Entry 8T8M (electron microscopy, 3.00 A resolution); this record covers chains B and C of the 4 polymer chains in the assembly.

== Chain B ==
Name: Metabotropic glutamate receptor 5
From: Homo sapiens
Reference sequence: P41594 (GRM5_HUMAN); residues 20-876 here = UniProt positions 20-876
Chain sequence (881 residues; each row starts with the number of its first residue; numbers below 1 keep their minus sign (Met-4 is residue -4)):
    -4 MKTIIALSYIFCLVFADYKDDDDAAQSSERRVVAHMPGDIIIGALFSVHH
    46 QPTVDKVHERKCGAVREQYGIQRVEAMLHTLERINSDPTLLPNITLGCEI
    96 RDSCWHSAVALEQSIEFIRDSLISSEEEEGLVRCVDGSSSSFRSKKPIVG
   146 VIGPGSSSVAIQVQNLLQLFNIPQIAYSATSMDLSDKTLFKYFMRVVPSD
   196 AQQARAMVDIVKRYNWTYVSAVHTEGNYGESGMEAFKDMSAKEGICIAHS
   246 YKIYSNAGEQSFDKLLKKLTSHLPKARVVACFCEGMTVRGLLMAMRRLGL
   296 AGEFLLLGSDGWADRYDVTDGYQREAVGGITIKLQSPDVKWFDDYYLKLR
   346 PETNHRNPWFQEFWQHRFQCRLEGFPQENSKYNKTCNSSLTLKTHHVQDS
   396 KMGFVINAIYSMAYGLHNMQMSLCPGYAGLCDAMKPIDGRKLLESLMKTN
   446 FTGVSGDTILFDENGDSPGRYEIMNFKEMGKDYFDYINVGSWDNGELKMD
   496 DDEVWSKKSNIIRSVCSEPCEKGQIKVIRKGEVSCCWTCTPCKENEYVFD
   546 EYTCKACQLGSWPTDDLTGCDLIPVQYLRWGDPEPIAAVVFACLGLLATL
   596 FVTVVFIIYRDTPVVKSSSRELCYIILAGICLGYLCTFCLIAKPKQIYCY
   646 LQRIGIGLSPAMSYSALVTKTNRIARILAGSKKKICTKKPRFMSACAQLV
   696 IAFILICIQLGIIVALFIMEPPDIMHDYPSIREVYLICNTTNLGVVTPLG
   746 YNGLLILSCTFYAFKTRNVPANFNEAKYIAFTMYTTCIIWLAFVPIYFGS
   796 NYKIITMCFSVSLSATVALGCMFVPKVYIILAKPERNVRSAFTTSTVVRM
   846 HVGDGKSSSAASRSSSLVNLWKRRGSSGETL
Not modelled in the structure: -4 to 24, 118-140, 674-685, 827-876
Construct notes: initiating methionine (-4); expression tag (-3 to 19)
Disulfide bonds: Cys57-Cys99, Cys241-Cys530, Cys365-Cys381, Cys419-Cys426, Cys511-Cys531, Cys515-Cys534, Cys537-Cys549, Cys552-Cys565
Small-molecule neighbours: quisqualate (QUS; (S)-2-amino-3-(3,5-dioxo-[1,2,4]oxadiazolidin-2-yl)-propionic acid): Tyr64, Trp100, Gly150, Ser151, Ser152, Ser173, Ala174, Thr175, Tyr223, Glu279, Gly280, Asp305, Gly306, Arg310, Lys396
Reported in the primary citation:
  - binding site for quisqualate: Trp100, Glu279

== Chain C ==
Name: Nb43
From: Lama glama
Chain sequence (123 residues; row label = number of the first residue in the row):
     3 QVQLVESGGGLVQAGGSLRLSCAASGRTFTSYAMGWFRQAPGKERESVAA
    53 ISSSGGSTHYADSVKGRFTISRDNSKNTVYLQMNSLKPEDTAVYYCAAAM
   103 YGSRWPDWEYDYWGQGTQVTVSS
Disulfide bonds: Cys24-Cys98

== How chain B and chain C interact ==
Pairs across the interface - 30 pairs, chain B then chain C:
  Arg25(B) with Arg29(C); Thr30(C); Thr32(C), hydrogen bond
  Val27(B) with Ser33(C); Met102(C), hydrophobic
  Glu347(B) with Ser105(C)
  Asn349(B) with Tyr103(C)
  His350(B) with Tyr103(C), hydrogen bond (side chain-backbone); Glu111(C), salt bridge
  Arg351(B) with Tyr103(C)
  Asn352(B) with Tyr103(C)
  Pro353(B) with Tyr103(C)
  Gln356(B) with Met102(C); Gly104(C)
  Glu368(B) with Arg106(C), salt bridge
  Gly369(B) with Ser105(C); Arg106(C); Trp107(C), hydrogen bond (backbone-backbone); Trp110(C), hydrogen bond (backbone-side chain)
  Phe370(B) with Gly104(C)
  Pro371(B) with Ser54(C); Ser55(C), hydrogen bond (backbone-backbone); Gly104(C); Ser105(C); Trp110(C)
  Gln372(B) with Ser33(C); Ser55(C), hydrogen bond
  Glu373(B) with Ser59(C), hydrogen bond; His61(C)
  Ser375(B) with Ser59(C)
Other interface residues (no listed pair), chain C (17 interface residues in all): Ala35

== In short ==
Chain B and chain C form an interface of 16 and 17 residues respectively; the contacts include 7 hydrogen
bonds and 2 salt bridges. Polar contacts include His350(B)-Glu111(C), Glu368(B)-Arg106(C) and
Arg25(B)-Thr32(C). Chain B binds quisqualate. The paper reports a binding site for quisqualate at Trp100(B)
and Glu279(B).
Chain B is Metabotropic glutamate receptor 5 (Homo sapiens) and chain C is Nb43 (Lama glama); the structure,
Quis-bound intermediate mGlu5, was determined by electron microscopy together with 8T6J, 8T7H and 8TAO from
the same study.
